PDB entry 9KEU | electron microscopy, 3.70 A resolution | chains H and I of the 12 polymer chains in the assembly

Chain H:
Molecule: Non-template strand DNA of the promoter
Sequence (98 nucleotides; each row starts with the number of its first residue; numbers below 1 keep their minus sign (DC-20 is residue -20)):
   -20 CTCGTCGCCCAGAGTTCACCTTGGAGCCAGGGACGGTTCATTTGGGGTGC
    30 CGGAAACGGACGCGTACAGGCCGTATAATGGGAGCTGTCACGGATGCA
Unresolved in the structure: -20 to 0

Chain I:
Protein: Possible two component system response transcriptional positive regulator PhoP
Source organism: Mycobacterium tuberculosis H37Rv
UniProtKB: P71814 (P71814_MYCTU); residue numbers follow UniProt; this construct covers 1-247
Amino-acid sequence (247 residues; numbered 1 to 247; the number before each row is that of its first residue):
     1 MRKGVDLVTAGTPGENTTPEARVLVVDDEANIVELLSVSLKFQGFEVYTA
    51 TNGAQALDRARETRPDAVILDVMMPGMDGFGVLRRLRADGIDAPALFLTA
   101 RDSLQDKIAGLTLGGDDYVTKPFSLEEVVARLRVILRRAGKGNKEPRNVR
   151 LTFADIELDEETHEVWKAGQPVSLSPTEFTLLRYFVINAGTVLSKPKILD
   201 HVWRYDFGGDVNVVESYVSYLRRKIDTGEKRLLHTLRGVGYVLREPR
Unresolved in the structure: 1-148

How chain H and chain I interact:
Pairs across the interface (6; chain H residue first):
  DG3(H) with Ser175(I), hydrogen bond to the phosphate; Tyr220(I), phosphate contact
  DA4(H) with Tyr220(I), base contact
  DG5(H) with Asp210(I), phosphate contact
  DC6(H) with Asn212(I), base contact
  DC7(H) with Asn212(I), base contact

Overview:
Chain H and chain I form an interface of 5 and 4 residues respectively, with 1 hydrogen bond. The
hydrogen-bonded pair is DG3(H)-Ser175(I).
Chain H is Non-template strand DNA of the promoter and chain I is Possible two component system response
transcriptional positive regulator PhoP (Mycobacterium tuberculosis H37Rv); the structure, Cryo-EM structure
of Mycobacterium tuberculosis transcription activation complex with four PhoP molecules (composite map), was
determined by electron microscopy, deposited together with 9JI2, 9KET and 9KEV.
